8D0K - chains A and B of the 8 polymer chains in the assembly; structure by electron microscopy, 4.27 A resolution (low resolution: residue-level contacts below are approximate; hydrogen-bond / salt-bridge calls are withheld).

== Chain A ==
Name: CST complex subunit CTC1
From: Homo sapiens
UniProtKB: Q2NKJ3 (CTC1_HUMAN); residue numbers follow UniProt; this construct covers 2-1217
Amino-acid sequence (1246 residues; numbered -28 to 1217; the number before each row is that of its first residue; numbers below 1 keep their minus sign (Met-28 is residue -28)):
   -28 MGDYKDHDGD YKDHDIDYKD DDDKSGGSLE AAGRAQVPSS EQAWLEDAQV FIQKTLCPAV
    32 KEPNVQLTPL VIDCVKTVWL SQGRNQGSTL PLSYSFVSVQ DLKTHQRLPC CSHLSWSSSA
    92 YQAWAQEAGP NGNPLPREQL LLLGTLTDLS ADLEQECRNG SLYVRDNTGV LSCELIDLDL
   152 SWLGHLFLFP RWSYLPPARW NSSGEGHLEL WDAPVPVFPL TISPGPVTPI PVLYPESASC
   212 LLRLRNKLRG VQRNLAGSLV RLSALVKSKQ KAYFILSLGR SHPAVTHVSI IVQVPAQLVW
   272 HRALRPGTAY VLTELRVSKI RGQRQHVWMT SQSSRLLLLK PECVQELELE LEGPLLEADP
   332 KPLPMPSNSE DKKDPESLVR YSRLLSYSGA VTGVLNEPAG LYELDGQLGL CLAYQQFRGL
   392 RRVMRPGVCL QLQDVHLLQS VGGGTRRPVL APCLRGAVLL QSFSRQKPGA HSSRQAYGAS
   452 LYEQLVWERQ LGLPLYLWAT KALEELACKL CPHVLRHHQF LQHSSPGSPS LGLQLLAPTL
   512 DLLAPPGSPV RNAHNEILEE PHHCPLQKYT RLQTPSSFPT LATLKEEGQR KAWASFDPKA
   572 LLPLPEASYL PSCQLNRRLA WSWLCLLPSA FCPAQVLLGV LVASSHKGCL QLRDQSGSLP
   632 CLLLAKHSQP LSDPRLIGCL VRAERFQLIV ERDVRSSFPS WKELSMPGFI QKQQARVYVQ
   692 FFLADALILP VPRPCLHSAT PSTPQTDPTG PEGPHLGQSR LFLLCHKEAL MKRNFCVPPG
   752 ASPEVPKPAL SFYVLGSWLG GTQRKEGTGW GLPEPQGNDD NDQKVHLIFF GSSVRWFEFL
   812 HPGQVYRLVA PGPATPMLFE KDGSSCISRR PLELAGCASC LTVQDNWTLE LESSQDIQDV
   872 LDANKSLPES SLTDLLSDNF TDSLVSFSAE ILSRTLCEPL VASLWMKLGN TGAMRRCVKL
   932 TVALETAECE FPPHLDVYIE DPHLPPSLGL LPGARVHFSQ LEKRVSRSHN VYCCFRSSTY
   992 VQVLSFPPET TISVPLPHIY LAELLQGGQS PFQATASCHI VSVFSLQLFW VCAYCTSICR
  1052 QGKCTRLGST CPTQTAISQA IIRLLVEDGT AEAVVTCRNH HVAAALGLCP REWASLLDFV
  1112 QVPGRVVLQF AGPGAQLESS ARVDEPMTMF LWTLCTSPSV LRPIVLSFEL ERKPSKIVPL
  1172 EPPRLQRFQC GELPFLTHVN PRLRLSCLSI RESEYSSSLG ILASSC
Not modelled in the structure: -28 to 8, 318-349, 706-727, 911-925, 1125-1135, 1205-1217
Construct notes: initiating methionine (-28); expression tag (-27 to 1); conflict Val820 (Ile in Q2NKJ3), Val1005 (Ile in Q2NKJ3)
UniProt features mapped onto this chain:
  - natural variant: Ala227 (A227V: In CRMCC1), Val259 (V259M: In CRMCC1), Gly503 (G503R: In CRMCC1), Val665 (V665G: In CRMCC1), Val820 (I820V: this construct carries the variant), Arg840 (R840W: In CRMCC1), Val871 (V871M: In CRMCC1), Arg975 (R975G: In CRMCC1), Cys985 (deletion: In CRMCC1), Arg987 (R987W: In CRMCC1), Val1005 (I1005V: this construct carries the variant), Leu1142 (L1142H: In CRMCC1), 1 further natural variant entry in UniProt

== Chain B ==
Name: CST complex subunit STN1
From: Homo sapiens
UniProtKB: Q9H668 (STN1_HUMAN); residue numbers follow UniProt; this construct covers 2-368
Amino-acid sequence (374 residues; each row starts with the number of its first residue; numbers below 1 keep their minus sign (Met-5 is residue -5)):
    -5 MHHHHHHQPG SSRCEEETPS LLWGLDPVFL AFAKLYIRDI LDMKESRQVP GVFLYNGHPI
    55 KQVDVLGTVI GVRERDAFYS YGVDDSTGVI NCICWKKLNT ESVSAAPSAA RELSLTSQLK
   115 KLQETIEQKT KIEIGDTIRV RGSIRTYREE REIHATTYYK VDDPVWNIQI ARMLELPTIY
   175 RKVYDQPFHS SALEKEEALS NPGALDLPSL TSLLSEKAKE FLMENRVQSF YQQELEMVES
   235 LLSLANQPVI HSASSDQVNF KKDTTSKAIH SIFKNAIQLL QEKGLVFQKD DGFDNLYYVT
   295 REDKDLHRKI HRIIQQDCQK PNHMEKGCHF LHILACARLS IRPGLSEAVL QQVLELLEDQ
   355 SDIVSTMEHY YTAF
Not modelled in the structure: -5 to 6
Construct notes: expression tag (-5 to 1)
UniProt features mapped onto this chain:
  - DNA-binding region: Val57 to Val155 (OB)
  - natural variant: Arg135 (R135T: In CRMCC2), Asp157 (D157Y: In CRMCC2)
  - mutagenesis: Asp78 (D78A: Defective of TEN1 binding; when associated with Ala-164 or Ala-167), Ile164 (I164A: Defective of TEN1 binding; when associated with Ala-78), Met167 (M167A: Defective of TEN1 binding; when associated with Ala-78)

== Interface between chain A and chain B ==
Residue-residue contacts - 46 pairs, chain A then chain B:
  Phe891(A) - Phe324(B)
  Phe891(A) - Glu341(B)
  Phe891(A) - Gln345(B)
  Thr892(A) - Glu341(B)
  Ser977(A) - Glu362(B)
  Arg978(A) - Glu362(B)
  His980(A) - Glu362(B)
  Tyr1011(A) - Thr172(B)
  Tyr1011(A) - Ile173(B)
  His1030(A) - Arg135(B)
  Glu1078(A) - Ala25(B)
  Glu1078(A) - Phe26(B)
  Glu1078(A) - Arg135(B)
  Asp1079(A) - Lys28(B)
  Gly1080(A) - Phe26(B)
  Gly1080(A) - Lys28(B)
  Gly1080(A) - Tyr178(B)
  Thr1081(A) - Pro21(B)
  Thr1081(A) - Val22(B)
  Thr1081(A) - Ala25(B)
  Thr1081(A) - Val177(B)
  Ala1082(A) - Pro21(B)
  Ala1082(A) - Ala25(B)
  Glu1083(A) - Leu24(B)
  Phe1110(A) - Arg105(B)
  Pro1137(A) - Glu106(B)
  Met1138(A) - Leu109(B)
  Leu1145(A) - Leu116(B)
  Ser1148(A) - Ile120(B)
  Pro1149(A) - Ile120(B)
  Ser1150(A) - Leu116(B)
  Ser1150(A) - Ile120(B)
  Pro1154(A) - Tyr153(B)
  Phe1179(A) - Phe23(B)
  Cys1181(A) - Lys55(B)
  Cys1181(A) - Arg139(B)
  Phe1186(A) - Val43(B)
  Leu1187(A) - Leu15(B)
  Thr1188(A) - Ser14(B)
  Thr1188(A) - Leu15(B)
  Thr1188(A) - Trp17(B)
  Thr1188(A) - Gly18(B)
  His1189(A) - Leu15(B)
  His1189(A) - Gly18(B)
  His1189(A) - Leu19(B)
  Asn1191(A) - Leu19(B)
Interface residues without a listed pair, chain A (34 interface residues in all): Val1032, Glu1103, Phe1141, Thr1144, Gly1182, Val1190
Interface residues without a listed pair, chain B (39 interface residues in all): Leu16, Ala27, Pro44, Gly45, Gln112, Leu113, Lys115, Arg133, Lys176

== Overview ==
The interface between chain A and chain B involves 34 residues on one side and 39 on the other. From UniProt:
a DNA-binding region and 3 mutagenesis sites on chain B.
Here chain A is CST complex subunit CTC1 and chain B is CST complex subunit STN1, both from Homo sapiens.
Entry 8D0K (Human CST-DNA polymerase alpha/primase preinitiation complex bound to 4xTEL-foldback template -
PRIM2C advanced PIC) was determined by electron microscopy, deposited together with 8D0B.
